7Y1A - chains v and x of the 14 polymer chains in the assembly; structure by electron microscopy, 6.30 A resolution (low resolution: residue-level contacts below are approximate; hydrogen-bond / salt-bridge calls are withheld).

[Chain v (and x)]
Protein: Phycoerythrin alpha subunit
Source organism: Porphyridium purpureum
Notes: chain x of this document is another copy of the same molecule, construct and numbering; everything in this record applies to it too
UniProtKB: E2IH77 (E2IH77_PORPP); residues 1-164 here = UniProt positions 1-164
Sequence (164 residues; row label = number of the first residue in the row):
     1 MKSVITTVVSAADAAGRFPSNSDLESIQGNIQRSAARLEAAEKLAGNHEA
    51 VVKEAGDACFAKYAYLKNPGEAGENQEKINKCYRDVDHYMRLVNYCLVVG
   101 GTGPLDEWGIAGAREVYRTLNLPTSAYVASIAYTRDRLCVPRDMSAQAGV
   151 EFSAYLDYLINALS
Residues lining bound ligands:
  - phycoerythrobilin (PEB), molecule 1: E42, A45, G46
  - phycoerythrobilin (PEB), molecule 2: K43, L44, N47, V51, R137, L138, C139, R142, D143
  - phycoerythrobilin (PEB), molecule 3: A72, K78, K81, C82, R84, D85, H88, Y89, L92, Y117, L120, L122, P123, A126, Y127

[How chain v and chain x interact]
Residue-residue contacts (21; chain v residue first):
  K62(v) with Y65(x); E71(x)
  Y63(v) with Y65(x)
  Y65(v) with Y63(x); Y65(x)
  E71(v) with K62(x)
  A113(v) with R118(x)
  R114(v) with R114(x); R118(x)
  R118(v) with A113(x); R114(x); A162(x); L163(x); S164(x)
  T119(v) with S164(x)
  N121(v) with S164(x)
  A162(v) with R118(x)
  L163(v) with R118(x)
  S164(v) with R118(x); T119(x); N121(x)
Other interface residues (no listed pair), chain v (15 interface residues in all): P123, S125, V128
Other interface residues (no listed pair), chain x (15 interface residues in all): N68, P123, S125

[Summary]
Chain v and chain x each contribute 15 residues to their interface. Ligands of chain v: 3 copies of
phycoerythrobilin.
Both chains are Phycoerythrin alpha subunit (Porphyridium purpureum). Entry 7Y1A (Lateral hexamer) was
determined by electron microscopy.
